PDB entry 8K1D | electron microscopy, 3.53 A resolution | chains A and B

[Chain A (and B)]
Molecule: SID1 transmembrane family member 1
Organism: Homo sapiens
Notes: chain B of this document is another copy of the same molecule, construct and numbering; everything in this record applies to it too
Reference sequence: Q9NXL6 (SIDT1_HUMAN); residue numbers follow UniProt; this construct covers 301-333, 377-827
Amino-acid sequence (506 residues; each row starts with the number of its first residue; note: 43 numbers in that range are skipped by the numbering (no residue carries them; nothing is unmodelled there)):
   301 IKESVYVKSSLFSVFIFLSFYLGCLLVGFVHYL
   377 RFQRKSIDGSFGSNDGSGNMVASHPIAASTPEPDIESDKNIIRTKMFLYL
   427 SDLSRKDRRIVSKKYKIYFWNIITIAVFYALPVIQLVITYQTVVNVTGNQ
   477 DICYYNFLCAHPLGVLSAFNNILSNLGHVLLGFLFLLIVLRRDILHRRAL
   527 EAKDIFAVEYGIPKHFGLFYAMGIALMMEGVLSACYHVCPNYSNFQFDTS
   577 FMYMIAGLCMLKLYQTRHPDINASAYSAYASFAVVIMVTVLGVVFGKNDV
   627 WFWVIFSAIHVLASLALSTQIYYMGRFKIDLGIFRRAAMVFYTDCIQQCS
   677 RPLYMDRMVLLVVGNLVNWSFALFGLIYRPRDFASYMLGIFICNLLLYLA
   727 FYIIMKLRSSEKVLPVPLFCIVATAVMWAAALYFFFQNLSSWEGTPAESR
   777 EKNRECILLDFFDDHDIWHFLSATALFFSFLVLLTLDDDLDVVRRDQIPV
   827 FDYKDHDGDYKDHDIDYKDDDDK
Unresolved in the structure: 377-440, 525-538, 587-627, 645-680, 737-742, 810-849
Construct notes: expression tag (828-849)
Disulfide bonds: C479-C565, C485-C782
Curated features (UniProtKB/Swiss-Prot):
  - glycosylation (N-linked (GlcNAc...) asparagine): N471, N567, N764

[Chain A / chain B interface]
Residue-residue contacts (16):
  I451(A) - M580(B)
  F454(A) - Y579(B)
  F454(A) - M580(B)  hydrophobic
  Y455(A) - M580(B)
  P458(A) - Q572(B)
  P458(A) - F573(B)
  L462(A) - L462(B)  hydrophobic
  T465(A) - S569(B)
  S569(A) - T465(B)
  Q572(A) - P458(B)
  F573(A) - P458(B)
  Y579(A) - F454(B)
  M580(A) - I451(B)  hydrophobic
  M580(A) - F454(B)  hydrophobic
  M580(A) - Y455(B)
  G583(A) - F454(B)
Interface residues without a listed pair, chain A (15 interface residues in all): T450, Y466, S576
Interface residues without a listed pair, chain B (15 interface residues in all): Y466, S576, G583, L584

[Summary]
Chain A and chain B each contribute 15 residues to their interface.
Both chains are SID1 transmembrane family member 1 (Homo sapiens). Entry 8K1D (SID1 transmembrane family
member 1) was determined by electron microscopy (same publication as 8K10, 8K11, 8K12, 8K13 and 8K1B).
